PDB entry 8HK3 | electron microscopy, 3.20 A resolution | chains A and B of the 5 polymer chains in the assembly

Chain A:
Protein: Guanine nucleotide-binding protein G(i) subunit alpha-1
From: Homo sapiens
UniProt: P63096 (GNAI1_HUMAN); numbering as in UniProt (aligned over 2-354)
Chain sequence (353 residues; each row starts with the number of its first residue):
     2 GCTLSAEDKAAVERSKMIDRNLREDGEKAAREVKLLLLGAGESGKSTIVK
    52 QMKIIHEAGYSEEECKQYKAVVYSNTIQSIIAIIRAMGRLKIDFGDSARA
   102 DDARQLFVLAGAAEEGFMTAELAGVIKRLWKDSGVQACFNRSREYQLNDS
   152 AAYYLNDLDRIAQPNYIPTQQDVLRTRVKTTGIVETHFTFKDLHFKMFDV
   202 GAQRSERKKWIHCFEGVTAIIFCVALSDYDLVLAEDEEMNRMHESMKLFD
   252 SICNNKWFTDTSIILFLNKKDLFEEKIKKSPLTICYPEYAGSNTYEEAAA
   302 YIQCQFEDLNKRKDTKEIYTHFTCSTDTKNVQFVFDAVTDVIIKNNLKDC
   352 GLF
Not modelled in the structure: 2-4, 55-181
Sequence notes: engineered mutation Ala203 (Gly in P63096), Ser326 (Ala in P63096)
Swiss-Prot annotation at these positions:
  - region: Lys35 to Thr48 (G1 motif), Asp173 to Thr181 (G2 motif), Phe196 to Gly202, Gln204, Arg205 (G3 motif), Ile265 to Asp272 (G4 motif), Thr324, Cys325, Thr327 to Thr329 (G5 motif)
  - binding site (GTP): Glu43 to Thr48, Ser151, Leu175 to Thr181, Asp200 to Gly202, Gln204, Asn269 to Asp272
  - binding site (Mg(2+)): Ser47, Thr181
  - modified residue: Arg178 (ADP-ribosylarginine), Gln204 (Deamidated glutamine), Cys351 (ADP-ribosylcysteine)
  - lipidation: Gly2 (N-myristoyl glycine), Cys3 (S-palmitoyl cysteine)
  - natural variant: Gly40 (G40C: In NEDHISB; G40R: In NEDHISB), Gly45 (G45D: In NEDHISB), Thr48 (T48I: In NEDHISB; T48K: In NEDHISB), Gln52 (Q52P: In NEDHISB), Ser75 (deletion: In NEDHISB; uncertain significance), Gln172 (deletion: In NEDHISB), Asp173 (D173V: In NEDHISB), Glu186 to Phe189 (deletion: In NEDHISB; uncertain significance), Cys224 (C224Y: In NEDHISB), Lys270 (K270N: In NEDHISB; K270R: In NEDHISB), Asp272 (D272G: In NEDHISB), Val332 (V332E: In NEDHISB; uncertain significance)
  - mutagenesis: Gly42 (G42R: Abolishes switch to an activated conformation and dissociation from beta and gamma subunits upon GTP binding. Abolishes interaction with RGS family members), Glu116 (E116L: Enhances interaction (inactive GDP-bound) with RGS14), Gln147 (Q147L: Enhances interaction (inactive GDP-bound) with RGS14), Glu245 (E245L: Enhances interaction (inactive GDP-bound) with RGS14)

Chain B:
Protein: Guanine nucleotide-binding protein G(I)/G(S)/G(T) subunit beta-1
From: Rattus norvegicus
UniProt: P54311 (GBB1_RAT); residue numbers follow UniProt; this construct covers 2-340
Chain sequence (345 residues; row label = number of the first residue in the row; numbers below 1 keep their minus sign (Met-4 is residue -4)):
    -4 MGSLLQSELDQLRQEAEQLKNQIRDARKACADATLSQITNNIDPVGRIQM
    46 RTRRTLRGHLAKIYAMHWGTDSRLLVSASQDGKLIIWDSYTTNKVHAIPL
    96 RSSWVMTCAYAPSGNYVACGGLDNICSIYNLKTREGNVRVSRELAGHTGY
   146 LSCCRFLDDNQIVTSSGDTTCALWDIETGQQTTTFTGHTGDVMSLSLAPD
   196 TRLFVSGACDASAKLWDVREGMCRQTFTGHESDINAICFFPNGNAFATGS
   246 DDATCRLFDLRADQELMTYSHDNIICGITSVSFSKSGRLLLAGYDDFNCN
   296 VWDALKADRAGVLAGHDNRVSCLGVTDDGMAVATGSWDSFLKIWN
Not modelled in the structure: -4 to 1
Sequence notes: cloning artifact (-4 to 1)
Swiss-Prot annotation at these positions:
  - modified residue: Ser2 (N-acetylserine), His266 (Phosphohistidine)

Interface between chain A and chain B:
Residue-residue contacts (38):
  Arg15(A) - Val90(B)  hydrogen bond (side chain-backbone)
  Arg15(A) - His91(B)
  Ser16(A) - Asn88(B)
  Ser16(A) - Lys89(B)  hydrogen bond (side chain-backbone)
  Ile19(A) - Lys89(B)
  Ile19(A) - Ala92(B)  hydrophobic
  Asp20(A) - Lys89(B)  salt bridge
  Leu23(A) - Leu55(B)
  Leu23(A) - Ile80(B)  hydrophobic
  Leu23(A) - Ala92(B)  hydrophobic
  Asp26(A) - Lys78(B)  salt bridge
  Thr182(A) - Asn119(B)
  Gly183(A) - Asn119(B)
  Ile184(A) - Trp99(B)
  Phe199(A) - Trp99(B)  hydrophobic
  Gln204(A) - Leu117(B)
  Gln204(A) - Gly144(B)
  Gln204(A) - Tyr145(B)  hydrogen bond (side chain-backbone)
  Lys209(A) - Asp228(B)  salt bridge
  Lys210(A) - Tyr145(B)
  Lys210(A) - Met188(B)
  Lys210(A) - Cys204(B)
  Lys210(A) - Asp228(B)  salt bridge
  Lys210(A) - Asn230(B)  hydrogen bond
  Lys210(A) - Asp246(B)  salt bridge
  Trp211(A) - Leu117(B)  hydrophobic
  Trp211(A) - Tyr145(B)
  His213(A) - Lys57(B)  hydrogen bond (backbone-side chain)
  His213(A) - Tyr59(B)  hydrogen bond
  His213(A) - Trp332(B)
  Cys214(A) - Gln75(B)
  Cys214(A) - Trp99(B)
  Cys214(A) - Met101(B)  hydrophobic
  Phe215(A) - Trp99(B)  hydrophobic
  Phe215(A) - Leu117(B)  hydrophobic
  Glu216(A) - Lys57(B)  salt bridge
  Trp258(A) - Arg314(B)
  Trp258(A) - Trp332(B)  hydrophobic
Also at the interface, not in a pair above, chain A (25 interface residues in all): Ala12, Val13, Arg24, Gly27, Glu186, Ser206
Also at the interface, not in a pair above, chain B (28 interface residues in all): Gly53, Asp118, Thr143, Asp186

In short:
25 residues of chain A face 28 of chain B across their interface, with 6 hydrogen bonds and 6 salt bridges.
Polar contacts include Asp20(A)-Lys89(B), Asp26(A)-Lys78(B) and Lys209(A)-Asp228(B). UniProt lists 22
GTP-binding residues, Mg2+-binding residues Ser47(A) and Thr181(A) and 4 mutagenesis sites on chain A.
Chain A is Guanine nucleotide-binding protein G(i) subunit alpha-1 (Homo sapiens) and chain B is Guanine
nucleotide-binding protein G(I)/G(S)/G(T) subunit beta-1 (Rattus norvegicus); the structure, C3aR-Gi-apo
protein complex, was determined by electron microscopy, deposited together with 8HK2 and 8HK5.
